Entry 3O7K (X-ray diffraction, 1.98 A resolution); this record covers chain A.

Chain A:
Protein: OHCU decarboxylase
Source organism: Klebsiella pneumoniae subsp. pneumoniae
Reference sequence: A6T925 (A6T925_KLEP7); numbering as in UniProt (aligned over 1-166)
Chain sequence (189 residues; numbered -22 to 166; the number before each row is that of its first residue; numbers below 1 keep their minus sign (Met-22 is residue -22)):
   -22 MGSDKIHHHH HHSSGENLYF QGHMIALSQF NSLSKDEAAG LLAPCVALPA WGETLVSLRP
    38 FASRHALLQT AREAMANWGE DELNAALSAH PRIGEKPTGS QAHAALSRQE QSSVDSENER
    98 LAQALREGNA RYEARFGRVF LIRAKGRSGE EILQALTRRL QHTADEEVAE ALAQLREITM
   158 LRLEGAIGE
Not modelled in the structure: -22 to 0, 67-93
Sequence notes: expression tag (-22 to 0)
Reported in the primary citation:
  - catalytic residues: His67 (proposed by the authors, not directly observed)
  - catalytic residues: Gln88
  - mutagenesis - Q88E (43-fold): decreased catalytic activity

In short:
The paper reports catalytic residues His67 and Gln88; Q88E reduces catalytic activity.
Chain A is OHCU decarboxylase (Klebsiella pneumoniae subsp. pneumoniae); the structure, Crystal structure of
2-oxo-4-hydroxy-4-carboxy-5-ureidoimidazoline decarboxylase from Klebsiella pneumoniae, was determined by
X-ray diffraction (same publication as 3O7H, 3O7I and 3O7J).
